3LU0 - chains C and E of the 5 polymer chains in the assembly; structure by electron microscopy, 11.20 A resolution (very low resolution: no residue pairs are listed; an interface is given only as per-side residue counts).

== Chain C ==
Protein: DNA-directed RNA polymerase subunit beta
Organism: Escherichia coli
Notes: EC 2.7.7.6
Reference sequence: P0A8V2 (RPOB_ECOLI); residue numbers follow UniProt; this construct covers 1-1342
Sequence (1342 residues; numbered 1 to 1342; the number before each row is that of its first residue):
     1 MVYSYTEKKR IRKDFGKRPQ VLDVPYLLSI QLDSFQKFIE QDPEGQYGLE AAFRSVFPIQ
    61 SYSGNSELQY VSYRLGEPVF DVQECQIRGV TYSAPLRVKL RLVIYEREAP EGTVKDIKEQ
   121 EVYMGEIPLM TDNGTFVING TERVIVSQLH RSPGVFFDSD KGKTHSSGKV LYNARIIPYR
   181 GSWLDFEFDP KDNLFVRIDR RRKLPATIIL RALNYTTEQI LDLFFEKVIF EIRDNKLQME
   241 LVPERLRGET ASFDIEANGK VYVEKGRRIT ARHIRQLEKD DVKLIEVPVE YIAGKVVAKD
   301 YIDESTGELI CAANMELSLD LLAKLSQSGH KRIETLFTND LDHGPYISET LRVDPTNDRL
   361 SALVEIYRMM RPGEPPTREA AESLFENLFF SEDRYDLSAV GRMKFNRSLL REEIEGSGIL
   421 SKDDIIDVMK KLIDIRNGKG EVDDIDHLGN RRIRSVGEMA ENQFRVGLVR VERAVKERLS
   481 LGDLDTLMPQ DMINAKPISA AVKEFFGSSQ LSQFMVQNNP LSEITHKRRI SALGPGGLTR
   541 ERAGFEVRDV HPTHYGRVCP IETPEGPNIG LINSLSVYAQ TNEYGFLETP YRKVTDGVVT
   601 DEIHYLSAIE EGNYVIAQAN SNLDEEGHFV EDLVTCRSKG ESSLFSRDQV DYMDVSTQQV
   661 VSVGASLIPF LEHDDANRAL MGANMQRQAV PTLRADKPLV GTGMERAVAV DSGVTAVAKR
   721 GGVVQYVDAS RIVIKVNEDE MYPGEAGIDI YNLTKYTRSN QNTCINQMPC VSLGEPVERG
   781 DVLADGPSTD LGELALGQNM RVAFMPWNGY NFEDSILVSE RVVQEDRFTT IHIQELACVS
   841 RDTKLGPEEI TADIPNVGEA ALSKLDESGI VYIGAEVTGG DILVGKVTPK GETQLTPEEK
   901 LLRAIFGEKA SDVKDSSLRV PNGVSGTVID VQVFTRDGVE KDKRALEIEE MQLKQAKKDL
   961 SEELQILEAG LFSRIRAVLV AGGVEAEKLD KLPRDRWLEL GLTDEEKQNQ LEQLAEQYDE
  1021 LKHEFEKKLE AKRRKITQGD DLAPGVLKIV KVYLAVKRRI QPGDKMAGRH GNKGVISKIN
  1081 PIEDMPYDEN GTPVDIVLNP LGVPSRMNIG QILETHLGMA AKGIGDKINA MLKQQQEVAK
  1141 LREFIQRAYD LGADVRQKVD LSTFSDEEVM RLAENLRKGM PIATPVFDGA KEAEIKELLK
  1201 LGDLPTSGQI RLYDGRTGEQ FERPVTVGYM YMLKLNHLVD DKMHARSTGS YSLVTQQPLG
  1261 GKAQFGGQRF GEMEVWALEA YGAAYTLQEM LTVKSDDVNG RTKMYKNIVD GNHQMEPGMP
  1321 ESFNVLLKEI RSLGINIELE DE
Not modelled in the structure: 1-7
Differences from the reference sequence: conflict V516 (Asp in P0A8V2)
UniProt features mapped onto this chain:
  - modified residue (N6-acetyllysine): K1022, K1200
  - mutagenesis: I561 (I561S: Resistant to antibiotics salinamide A and B), I569 (I569S: Resistant to antibiotics salinamide A and B), A665 (A665E: Resistant to antibiotics salinamide A and B), D675 (D675A/G: Resistant to antibiotics salinamide A and B), N677 (N677H/K: Resistant to antibiotics salinamide A and B), L680 (L680M: Resistant to antibiotics salinamide A and B), E813 (E813K: Disrupts the enzyme's active center)
What the authors report for this chain:
  - contacts within the chain: R1142-D1166 (salt bridge) (by similarity / conservation)

== Chain E ==
Protein: DNA-directed RNA polymerase subunit omega
Organism: Escherichia coli
Notes: EC 2.7.7.6
Reference sequence: P0A800 (RPOZ_ECOLI); residues 1-91 here = UniProt positions 1-91
Sequence (91 residues; each row starts with the number of its first residue):
     1 MARVTVQDAV EKIGNRFDLV LVAARRARQM QVGGKDPLVP EENDKTTVIA LREIEEGLIN
    61 NQILDVRERQ EQQEQEAAEL QAVTAIAEGR R
Not modelled in the structure: 1, 91

== How chain C and chain E interact ==
At this resolution (11 A) residue pairs are not listed: 5 residues of chain C and 4 of chain E lie at the interface.

== Summary ==
5 residues of chain C face 4 of chain E across their interface. UniProt lists 7 mutagenesis sites on chain C.
From the paper: contacts within the chain involving R1142(C) and D1166(C).
Here chain C is DNA-directed RNA polymerase subunit beta and chain E is DNA-directed RNA polymerase subunit
omega, both from Escherichia coli. Entry 3LU0 (Molecular model of Escherichia coli core RNA polymerase) was
determined by electron microscopy (same publication as 3LTI).
